Entry 7XUE (electron microscopy, 3.17 A resolution); this record covers chains A and I of the 8 polymer chains in the assembly.

== Chain A ==
Molecule: non-template DNA
Sequence (177 nucleotides; each row starts with the number of its first residue; numbers below 1 keep their minus sign (DG-54 is residue -54)):
   -54 GCATGAATTC CTATTGGTAC TTTACATTAA TGAACTTTAA GTACATCATA AGCCCATAGA
     6 CGAACGGCGC GTCTTTAAAC CATGCGTCGG GAGCGCGGCG GGTTCAGGAT GAACGGCAAT
    66 GCTGCTCATT AGCGAGAAGG CTTTTTTGCT TTTAGAATTG TGAGCGCTCA CAATTCG
Disordered / not traced: -54 to 78, 85-93, 109-122

== Chain I ==
Molecule: DNA-directed RNA polymerase subunit beta
From: Escherichia coli (strain K12)
Notes: EC 2.7.7.6
UniProtKB: P0A8V2 (RPOB_ECOLI); numbering as in UniProt (aligned over 1-1342)
Chain sequence (1342 residues; row label = number of the first residue in the row):
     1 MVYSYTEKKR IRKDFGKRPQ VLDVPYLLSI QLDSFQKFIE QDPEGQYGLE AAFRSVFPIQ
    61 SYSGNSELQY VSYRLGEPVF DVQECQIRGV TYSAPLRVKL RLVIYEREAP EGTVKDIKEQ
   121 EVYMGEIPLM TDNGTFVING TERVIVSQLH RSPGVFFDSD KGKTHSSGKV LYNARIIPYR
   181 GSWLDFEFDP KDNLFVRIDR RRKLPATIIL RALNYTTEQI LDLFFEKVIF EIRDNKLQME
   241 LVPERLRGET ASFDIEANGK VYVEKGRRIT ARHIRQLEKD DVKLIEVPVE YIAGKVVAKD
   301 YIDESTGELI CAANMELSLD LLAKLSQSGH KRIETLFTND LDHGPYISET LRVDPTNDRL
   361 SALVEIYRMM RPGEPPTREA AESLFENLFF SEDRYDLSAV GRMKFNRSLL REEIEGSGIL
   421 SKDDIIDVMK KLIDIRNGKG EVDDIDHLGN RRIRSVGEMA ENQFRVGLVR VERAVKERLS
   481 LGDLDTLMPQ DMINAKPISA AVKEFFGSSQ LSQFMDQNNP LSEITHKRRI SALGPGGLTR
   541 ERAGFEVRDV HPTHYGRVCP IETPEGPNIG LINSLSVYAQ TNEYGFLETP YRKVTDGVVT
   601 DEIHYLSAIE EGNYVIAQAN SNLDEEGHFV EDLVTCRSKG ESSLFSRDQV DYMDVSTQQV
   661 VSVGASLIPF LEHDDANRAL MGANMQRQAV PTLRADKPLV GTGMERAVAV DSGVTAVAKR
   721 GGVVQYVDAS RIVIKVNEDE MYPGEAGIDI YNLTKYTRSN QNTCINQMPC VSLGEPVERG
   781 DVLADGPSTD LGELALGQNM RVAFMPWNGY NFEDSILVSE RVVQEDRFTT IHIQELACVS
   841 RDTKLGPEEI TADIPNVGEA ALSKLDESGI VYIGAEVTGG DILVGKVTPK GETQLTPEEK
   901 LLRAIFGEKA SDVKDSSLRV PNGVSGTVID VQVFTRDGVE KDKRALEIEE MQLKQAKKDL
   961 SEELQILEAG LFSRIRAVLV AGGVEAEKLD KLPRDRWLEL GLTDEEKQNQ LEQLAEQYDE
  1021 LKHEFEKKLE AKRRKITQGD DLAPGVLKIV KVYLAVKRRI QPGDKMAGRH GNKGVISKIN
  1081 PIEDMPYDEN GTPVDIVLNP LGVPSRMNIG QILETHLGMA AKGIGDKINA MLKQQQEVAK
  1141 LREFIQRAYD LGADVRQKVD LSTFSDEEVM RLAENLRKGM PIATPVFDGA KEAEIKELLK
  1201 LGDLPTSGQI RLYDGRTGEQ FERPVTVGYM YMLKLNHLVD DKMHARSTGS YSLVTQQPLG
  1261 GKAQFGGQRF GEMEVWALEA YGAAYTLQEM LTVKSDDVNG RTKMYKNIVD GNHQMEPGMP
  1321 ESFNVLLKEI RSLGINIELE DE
Disordered / not traced: 1
What the authors report for this chain:
  - conformationally variable residues (domain motion): Glu1006

== Interface between chain A and chain I ==
Residue-residue contacts (6):
  DC94(A) with Gly181(I), base contact; Trp183(I), phosphate contact
  DT95(A) with Arg151(I), base contact; Trp183(I), phosphate contact; Arg200(I), phosphate contact
  DT96(A) with Arg542(I), hydrogen bond to the base
Also at the interface, not in a pair above, chain A (4 interface residues in all): DT98
Also at the interface, not in a pair above, chain I (8 interface residues in all): Lys163, Asp199, Gly536

== Overview ==
Chain A and chain I form an interface of 4 and 8 residues respectively, with 1 hydrogen bond. The
hydrogen-bonded pair is DT96(A)-Arg542(I). The paper reports conformational variability at Glu1006(I).
Chain A is non-template DNA and chain I is DNA-directed RNA polymerase subunit beta (Escherichia coli (strain
K12)); the structure, Cryo-EM structure of HK022 putRNA-associated E.coli RNA polymerase elongation complex,
was determined by electron microscopy together with 7XUG and 7XUI from the same study.
